8BQ8 - chains A and C of the 6 polymer chains in the assembly; structure by X-ray diffraction, 2.70 A resolution.

[Chain A (and C)]
Name: Disks large-like protein 1
Organism: Trichoplax sp. H2
Notes: chain C of this document is another copy of the same molecule, construct and numbering; everything in this record applies to it too
Reference sequence: A0A369SI82 (A0A369SI82_9METZ); residues 317-405 here correspond to UniProt positions 254-342 (UniProt number = residue number - 63)
Chain sequence (94 residues; each row starts with the number of its first residue):
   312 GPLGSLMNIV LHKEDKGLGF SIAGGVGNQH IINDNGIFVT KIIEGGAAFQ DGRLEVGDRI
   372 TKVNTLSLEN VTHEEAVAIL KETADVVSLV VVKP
Disordered / not traced: 312-315, 327 (chain C: 312)
Construct notes: expression tag (312-316)

[Interface between chain A and chain C]
Residue-residue contacts (12; chain A residue first):
  N319(A) with S378(C), hydrogen bond (side chain-backbone); E380(C), hydrogen bond (side chain-backbone); N381(C); V382(C)
  H323(A) with E393(C), salt bridge
  R364(A) with E386(C), salt bridge
  N375(A) with L377(C)
  T376(A) with K373(C)
  V397(A) with L377(C), hydrophobic; E393(C)
  V398(A) with L377(C), hydrophobic
  S399(A) with L377(C)
Other interface residues (no listed pair), chain A (10 interface residues in all): V321, D362
Other interface residues (no listed pair), chain C (10 interface residues in all): T376, I390

[In short]
Chain A and chain C each contribute 10 residues to their interface, with 2 hydrogen bonds and 2 salt bridges.
Polar contacts include H323(A)-E393(C), R364(A)-E386(C) and N319(A)-S378(C).
Chain A and chain C are both Disks large-like protein 1 (Trichoplax sp. H2); the structure, Crystal structure
of Trichoplax Dlg PDZ2 domain in complex with Trichoplax Vangl peptide, was determined by X-ray diffraction.
